6MTJ - chains D and G of the 6 polymer chains in the assembly; structure by X-ray diffraction, 2.34 A resolution.

== Chain D ==
Molecule: 35O22 scFv heavy chain portion
Organism: Homo sapiens
Notes: engineered mutation(s): E10T, L11T, K12T, A16S, I68N, K83T, F84S,; antibody fragment or engineered binder
Amino-acid sequence (134 residues; numbered 1 to 116 plus 18 insertion-coded residues; the number before each row is that of its first residue; a row labelled like 72A-72H holds insertion residues (72A, then the next letters in order)):
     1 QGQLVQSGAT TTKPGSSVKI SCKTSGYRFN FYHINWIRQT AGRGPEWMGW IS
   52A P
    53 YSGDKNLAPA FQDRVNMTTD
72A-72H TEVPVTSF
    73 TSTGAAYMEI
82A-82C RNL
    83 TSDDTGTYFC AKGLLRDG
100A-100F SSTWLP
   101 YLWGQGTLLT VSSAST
Disordered / not traced: 111-116
Disulfide bonds: Cys22-Cys92
Glycans and other covalent adducts: N-acetylglucosamine (NAG) linked to Asn68
Ligand contacts: N-acetylglucosamine (NAG; 2-acetamido-2-deoxy-beta-D-glucopyranose): Gln1, Tyr32, Leu96, Leu97, Tyr101

== Chain G ==
Molecule: Envelope glycoprotein gp160
Organism: Human immunodeficiency virus 1
Notes: fragment: gp120
UniProt: Q2N0S6 (Q2N0S6_9HIV1); the construct lacks a stretch of the UniProt sequence and is renumbered around it, so the offset changes along the chain: 31-141 = UniProt 30-140; 150-185 = UniProt 141-176; 188-309 = UniProt 187-308; 312-321 = UniProt 309-318; 2 more segments
Amino-acid sequence (481 residues; numbered 31 to 513 plus 11 insertion-coded residues; 13 numbers in that range are skipped by the numbering (no residue carries them; nothing is unmodelled there); the number before each row is that of its first residue; a row labelled like 185A-185J holds insertion residues (185A, then the next letters in order)):
    31 AENLWVTVYY GVPVWKDAET TLFCASDAKA YETEKHNVWA THACVPTDPN PQEIHLENVT
    91 EEFNMWKNNM VEQMHTDIIS LWDQSLKPCV KLTPLCVTLQ CTNVTNAITD D
   150 MRGELKNCSF NMTTELRDKK QKVYSLFYRL DVVQIN
185A-185J ENQGNRSNNS
   188 NKEYRLINCN TSAITQACPK VSFEPIPIHY CAPAGFAILK CKDKKFNGTG PCPSVSTVQC
   248 THGIKPVVST QLLLNGSLAE EEVMIRSENI TNNAKNILVQ FNTPVQINCT RPNNNTRKSI
   308 RI
   312 GPGQAFYATG
  321A D
   322 IIGDIRQAHC NVSKATWNET LGKVVKQLRK HFGNNTIIRF ANSSGGDLEV TTHSFNCGGE
   382 FFYCNTSGLF NSTWISN
   400 TSVQGSNSTG SNDSITLPCR IKQIINMWQR IGQAMYAPPI QGVIRCVSNI TGLILTRDGG
   460 STNSTTETFR PGGGDMRDNW RSELYKYKVV KIEPLGVAPT RCKRRVVGRR RRRR
Disordered / not traced: 31, 59-64, 185A-185J, 400-408, 459-464, 505-513
Construct notes: engineered mutation Ala137 (Asn136 in Q2N0S6); conflict Asn332 (Thr330 in Q2N0S6), Cys501 (Ala498 in Q2N0S6); expression tag (509-513)
Disulfide bonds: Cys54-Cys74, Cys119-Cys205, Cys126-Cys196, Cys131-Cys157, Cys218-Cys247, Cys228-Cys239, Cys296-Cys331, Cys378-Cys445, Cys385-Cys418
Glycans and other covalent adducts: glycan linked to Asn88, Asn332; N-acetylglucosamine (NAG) linked to Asn133, Asn156, Asn160, Asn197, Asn234, Asn262, Asn276, Asn295, Asn301, Asn355, Asn363, Asn386
Ligand contacts: 83G (1-[(2R)-4-(benzenecarbonyl)-2-methylpiperazin-1-yl]-2-(4-methoxy-1H-pyrrolo[2,3-b]pyridin-3-yl)ethane-1,2-dione): Ile108, Ile109, Trp112, Asp113, Leu116, Val255, Glu370, Ser375, Phe376, Phe382, Tyr384, Ile424, Asn425, Met426, Trp427, Gln432, Ala433, Met434, Met475
What the authors report for this chain:
  - binding site for 83G: Ile424, Met426, Met434

== How chain D and chain G interact ==
Contacting residue pairs (11; chain D residue first):
  Arg28(D) with Asn88(G), hydrogen bond (side chain-backbone); Thr90(G), hydrogen bond
  Phe31(D) with Asn88(G)
  Tyr53(D) with Glu87(G); Asn88(G)
  Pro72D(D) with Pro238(G), hydrophobic; Pro240(G), hydrophobic
  Val72E(D) with Pro238(G)
  Thr72F(D) with Glu92(G)
  Ser72G(D) with Thr90(G)
  Arg98(D) with Asn88(G)

== Summary ==
Chain D and chain G form an interface of 8 and 6 residues respectively; the contacts include 2 hydrogen bonds.
Polar contacts include Arg28(D)-Asn88(G) and Arg28(D)-Thr90(G). Bound to chain D: N-acetylglucosamine. Chain G
binds compound 83G. Covalently linked N-acetylglucosamine: at Asn68(D). From the paper: a binding site for 83G
at Ile424(G), Met426(G) and Met434(G).
Here chain D is 35O22 scFv heavy chain portion (Homo sapiens) and chain G is Envelope glycoprotein gp160
(Human immunodeficiency virus 1). Entry 6MTJ (Crystal Structure of HIV-1 BG505 SOSIP.664 Prefusion Env Trimer
Bound to Small Molecule HIV-1 Entry Inhibitor ...) was determined by X-ray diffraction, deposited together
with 6MTN, 6MU6, 6MU7, 6MU8, 6MUF and 6MUG.
